Entry 6S3V (X-ray diffraction, 2.00 A resolution); this record covers chain A.

== Chain A ==
Name: Lipase
From: Geobacillus stearothermophilus
Notes: EC 3.1.1.3
UniProt: Q93A71 (Q93A71_GEOSE); residues 4-389 here correspond to UniProt positions 33-418 (UniProt number = residue number + 29)
Sequence (392 residues; row label = number of the first residue in the row):
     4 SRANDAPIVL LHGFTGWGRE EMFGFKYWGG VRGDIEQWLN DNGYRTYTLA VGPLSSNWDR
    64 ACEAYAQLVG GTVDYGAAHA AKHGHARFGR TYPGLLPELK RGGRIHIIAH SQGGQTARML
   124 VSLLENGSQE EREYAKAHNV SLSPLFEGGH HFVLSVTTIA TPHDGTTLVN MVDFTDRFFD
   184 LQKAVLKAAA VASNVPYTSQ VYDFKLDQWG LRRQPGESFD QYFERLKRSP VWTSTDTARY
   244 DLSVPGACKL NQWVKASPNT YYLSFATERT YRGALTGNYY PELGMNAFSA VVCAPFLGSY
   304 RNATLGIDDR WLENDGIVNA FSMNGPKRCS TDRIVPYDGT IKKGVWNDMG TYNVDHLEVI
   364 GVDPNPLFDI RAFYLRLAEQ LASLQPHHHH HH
Disulfide bonds: C251-C332
Sequence notes: engineered mutation C251 (Glu280 in Q93A71), C332 (Gly361 in Q93A71); conflict A323 (Thr352 in Q93A71); expression tag (390-395)

== In short ==
Chain A is Lipase (Geobacillus stearothermophilus); the structure, Crystal Structure of lipase from
Geobacillus stearothermophilus T6 methanol stable variant E251C/G332C, was determined by X-ray diffraction
together with 6S3G and 6S3J from the same study.
